6XXZ - chains A and B; structure by X-ray diffraction, 1.70 A resolution.

[Chain A (and B)]
Name: 2-ek-4
Notes: chain B of this document is another copy of the same molecule, construct and numbering; everything in this record applies to it too
Chain sequence (32 residues; each row starts with the number of its first residue; numbering starts at 0):
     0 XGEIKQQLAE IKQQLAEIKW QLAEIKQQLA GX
Not modelled in the structure: 31
Modified positions: ACE (acetyl group) at position 0; NH2 (amino group) at position 31
Ligand contacts: propanoic acid (PPI): Ala15, Lys18, Trp19

[Chain A / chain B interface]
Pairs across the interface (30):
  Glu2(A) with Lys4(B)
  Ile3(A) with ACE_0(B); Lys4(B)
  Gln6(A) with Lys4(B), hydrogen bond (side chain-backbone); Leu7(B); Ala8(B); Lys11(B), hydrogen bond
  Leu7(A) with Leu7(B), hydrophobic
  Glu9(A) with Lys11(B)
  Ile10(A) with Leu7(B); Ile10(B), hydrophobic; Leu14(B), hydrophobic
  Gln13(A) with Lys11(B), hydrogen bond (side chain-backbone); Leu14(B); Ala15(B)
  Leu14(A) with Leu14(B), hydrophobic
  Glu16(A) with Lys18(B), salt bridge
  Ile17(A) with Leu14(B), hydrophobic; Ile17(B), hydrophobic; Lys18(B); Leu21(B), hydrophobic
  Gln20(A) with Lys18(B), hydrogen bond (side chain-backbone); Leu21(B); Ala22(B)
  Leu21(A) with Leu21(B), hydrophobic
  Glu23(A) with Lys25(B), salt bridge
  Ile24(A) with Leu21(B), hydrophobic; Lys25(B)
  Gln27(A) with Ala29(B)
  Leu28(A) with Leu28(B), hydrophobic
Interface residues without a listed pair, chain B (17 interface residues in all): Ile3, Ile24

[Overview]
Chain A and chain B form an interface of 16 and 17 residues respectively; the contacts include 4 hydrogen
bonds and 2 salt bridges. Polar pairs include Glu16(A)-Lys18(B), Glu23(A)-Lys25(B) and Gln6(A)-Lys4(B). Bound
to chain A: propanoic acid.
Both chains are 2-ek-4. Entry 6XXZ (Crystal structure of a de novo designed parallel four-helix coiled coil,
2-EK-4) was determined by X-ray diffraction (same publication as 6XY0 and 6XY1).
